PDB entry 3G8U | X-ray diffraction, 1.90 A resolution | chains A and C of the 4 polymer chains in the assembly

# Chain A
Name: Glucocorticoid receptor
Source organism: Rattus norvegicus
UniProt: P06536 (GCR_RAT); residues 440-525 here = UniProt positions 440-525
Sequence (90 residues; row label = number of the first residue in the row):
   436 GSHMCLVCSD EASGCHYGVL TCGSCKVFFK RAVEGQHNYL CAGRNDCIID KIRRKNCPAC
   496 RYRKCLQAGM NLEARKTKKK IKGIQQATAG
Not modelled in the structure: 436, 516-525
Construct notes: expression tag (436-439)
Bound ions: Zn2+ site 1: Cys-440, Cys-443, Cys-457, Cys-460; Zn2+ site 2: Cys-476, Cys-482, Cys-492, Cys-495
From the paper describing this entry:
  - binding site for the 16-nt DNA strand (chain C): Lys-465, Tyr-474
  - mutagenesis - R510A, K514A: decreased binding to DNA
  - mutagenesis - K514A: unchanged signaling
  - mutagenesis - H472A, R510A: increased signaling
  - mutagenesis - H472R: decreased signaling
  - mutagenesis - G470A, N473A: decreased signaling in response to Pal
  - mutagenesis - G470A: decreased signaling in response to Tat

# Chain C
Molecule: 16-nt DNA strand
Sequence (16 nucleotides; each row starts with the number of its first residue):
     1 AAGAACATTG GGTTCC

# How chain A and chain C interact
Contacting residue pairs (11; chain A residue first):
  Cys-450(A) with DA1(C), sugar contact
  His-451(A) with DA1(C), sugar contact; DA2(C), salt bridge to the phosphate
  Tyr-452(A) with DA2(C), hydrogen bond to the phosphate; DG3(C), hydrogen bond to the phosphate
  Lys-461(A) with DA2(C), base contact; DG3(C), hydrogen bond to the base
  Lys-465(A) with DG3(C), salt bridge to the phosphate
  Arg-466(A) with DA5(C), base contact
  Arg-510(A) with DA1(C), sugar contact; DA2(C), sugar contact
Interface residues without a listed pair, chain A (8 interface residues in all): Lys-490
Interface residues without a listed pair, chain C (6 interface residues in all): DA4, DG10

# In short
Chain A and chain C form an interface of 8 and 6 residues respectively; the contacts include 3 hydrogen bonds
and 2 salt bridges. Polar pairs include Lys-461(A)/DG3(C), Tyr-452(A)/DA2(C) and Tyr-452(A)/DG3(C). The paper
reports a binding site for the 16-nt DNA strand (chain C) at Lys-465(A) and Tyr-474(A); R510A and K514A of
chain A reduce binding to DNA; 6 substitutions were tested in all.
Here chain A is Glucocorticoid receptor (Rattus norvegicus) and chain C is a 16-nt DNA strand. Entry 3G8U (DNA
binding domain:GilZ 16bp complex-5) was determined by X-ray diffraction (same publication as 3FYL, 3G6P, 3G6Q,
3G6R, 3G6T, 3G6U and 8 further entries).
